PDB entry 9DBI | X-ray diffraction, 1.99 A resolution | chains C and D of the 4 polymer chains in the assembly

# Chain C (and D)
Name: HalB
Organism: Rhodobacteraceae bacterium QY30
Notes: engineered mutation(s): D21A,D23A; chain D of this document is another copy of the same molecule, construct and numbering; everything in this record applies to it too
Chain sequence (229 residues; row label = number of the first residue in the row; numbers below 1 keep their minus sign (Ser-1 is residue -1)):
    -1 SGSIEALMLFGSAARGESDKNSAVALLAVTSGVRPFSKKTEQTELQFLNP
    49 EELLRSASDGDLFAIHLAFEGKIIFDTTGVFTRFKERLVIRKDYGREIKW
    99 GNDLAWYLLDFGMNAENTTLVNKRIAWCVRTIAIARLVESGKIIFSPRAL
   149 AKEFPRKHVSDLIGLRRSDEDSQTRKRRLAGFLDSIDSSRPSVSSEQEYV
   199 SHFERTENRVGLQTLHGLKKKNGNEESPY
Unresolved in the structure: -1 to 0, 18, 165, 219-223 (chain D: -1 to 0, 19, 165, 218-225)
What the authors report for this chain:
  - catalytic residues: Arg13, Arg128, Tyr227

# How chain C and chain D interact
Residue-residue contacts (26):
  Ser1(C) with Lys18(D); Gln40(D)
  Ile2(C) with Val22(D), hydrophobic; Gln40(D); Thr41(D)
  Leu7(C) with Ile72(D), hydrophobic
  Ala11(C) with Phe73(D), hydrophobic
  Val22(C) with Ile2(D), hydrophobic; Phe73(D), hydrophobic
  Leu24(C) with Leu24(D), hydrophobic
  Thr28(C) with Gln40(D)
  Lys36(C) with Thr38(D)
  Thr38(C) with Lys36(D); Phe45(D)
  Gln40(C) with Ser1(D); Ile2(D)
  Thr41(C) with Ile2(D); Leu43(D); Phe45(D)
  Leu43(C) with Thr41(D)
  Phe45(C) with Thr38(D); Thr41(D)
  Ile72(C) with Leu7(D), hydrophobic; Ile72(D), hydrophobic
  Phe73(C) with Ala11(D), hydrophobic; Val22(D), hydrophobic
Other interface residues (no listed pair), chain C (18 interface residues in all): Leu5, Ser20, Thr75
Other interface residues (no listed pair), chain D (17 interface residues in all): Leu5, Ser16

# In short
The interface between chain C and chain D involves 18 residues on one side and 17 on the other. From the
paper: catalytic residues Arg13(C), Arg128(C) and Tyr227(C).
Chain C and chain D are both HalB (Rhodobacteraceae bacterium QY30); the structure, Structure of Hailong HalB
D21A/D23A mutant, was determined by X-ray diffraction, deposited together with 9DBH, 9DBJ and 9NYI.
